1YY5 - chains A and B; structure by X-ray diffraction, 2.30 A resolution.

== Chain A (and B) ==
Molecule: FMS1 protein
Organism: Saccharomyces cerevisiae
Notes: EC 1.5.3.11; chain B of this document is another copy of the same molecule, construct and numbering; everything in this record applies to it too
UniProtKB: P50264 (FMS1_YEAST); numbering as in UniProt (aligned over 1-508)
Amino-acid sequence (513 residues; row label = number of the first residue in the row):
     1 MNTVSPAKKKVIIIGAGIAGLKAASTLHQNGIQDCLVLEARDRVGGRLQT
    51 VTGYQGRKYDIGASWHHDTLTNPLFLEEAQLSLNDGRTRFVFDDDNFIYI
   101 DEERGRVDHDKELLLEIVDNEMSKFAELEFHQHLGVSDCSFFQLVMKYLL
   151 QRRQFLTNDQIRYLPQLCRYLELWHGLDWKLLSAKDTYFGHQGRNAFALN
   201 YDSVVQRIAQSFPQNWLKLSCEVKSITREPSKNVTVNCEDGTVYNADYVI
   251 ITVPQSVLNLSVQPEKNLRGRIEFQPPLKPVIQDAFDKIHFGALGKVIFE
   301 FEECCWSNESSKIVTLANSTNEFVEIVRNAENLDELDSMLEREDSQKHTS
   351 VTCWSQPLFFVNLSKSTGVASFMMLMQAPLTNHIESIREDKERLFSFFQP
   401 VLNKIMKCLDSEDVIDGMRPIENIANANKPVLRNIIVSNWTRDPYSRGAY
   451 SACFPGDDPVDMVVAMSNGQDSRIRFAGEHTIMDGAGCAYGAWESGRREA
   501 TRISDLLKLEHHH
Not modelled in the structure: 1-5, 343-348, 456-459 (chain B: 1-7, 132-136, 343-348, 456-459, 510-513)
Construct notes: expression tag (509-513)
Disulfide bonds: Cys221-Cys238
Residues lining bound ligands: FAD (flavin-adenine dinucleotide): Ile14, Gly15, Ala16, Gly17, Ile18, Ala19, Leu38, Glu39, Ala40, Arg41, Gly46, Arg47, Leu48, Ile61, Gly62, Ala63, Ser64, Trp65, His67, Tyr201, Cys221, Glu222, Val223, Thr252, Val253, Pro254, Val257, Gly270, Ile272, Leu294, Gly295, Lys296, Trp440, Tyr445, Ala449, Tyr450, Gly478, Glu479, Gly487, Cys488, Ala489, Ala492

== Chain A / chain B interface ==
Pairs across the interface (61):
  Thr69(A) with Glu121(B); Arg152(B), hydrogen bond (backbone-side chain)
  Leu70(A) with Glu121(B); Lys124(B); Phe125(B); Leu128(B), hydrophobic; Arg152(B)
  Phe75(A) with Phe155(B), hydrophobic
  Ala79(A) with Gln154(B), hydrogen bond (backbone-side chain); Phe155(B), hydrophobic
  Leu83(A) with Gln154(B)
  Phe92(A) with Phe155(B), hydrophobic
  Asp94(A) with Leu114(B); Ile117(B)
  Asp95(A) with Leu114(B); Ile117(B)
  Asn96(A) with His109(B); Asp110(B); Leu114(B); Ile117(B)
  His109(A) with Asn96(B); His109(B)
  Asp110(A) with Asn96(B)
  Lys111(A) with Glu309(B); Lys365(B), hydrogen bond (backbone-side chain)
  Leu114(A) with Asp94(B); Asp95(B); Asn96(B)
  Ile117(A) with Asp95(B); Asn96(B); Arg194(B)
  Val118(A) with Arg194(B)
  Glu121(A) with Thr69(B); Leu70(B); Gly193(B); Arg194(B), salt bridge
  Lys124(A) with His191(B); Gln192(B)
  Phe125(A) with Leu70(B)
  Leu128(A) with Thr71(B); Gln192(B)
  Arg152(A) with Thr69(B), hydrogen bond (side chain-backbone); Leu70(B)
  Gln154(A) with Ala79(B), hydrogen bond (side chain-backbone); Leu83(B)
  Phe155(A) with Phe75(B), hydrophobic; Ala79(B), hydrophobic; Phe92(B), hydrophobic; Arg194(B), hydrogen bond (backbone-side chain)
  Leu156(A) with Arg194(B)
  Gly190(A) with Lys124(B), hydrogen bond (backbone-side chain)
  His191(A) with Lys124(B)
  Gln192(A) with Lys124(B); Leu128(B)
  Gly193(A) with Glu121(B)
  Arg194(A) with Val118(B); Glu121(B), salt bridge; Phe155(B), hydrogen bond (side chain-backbone); Leu156(B)
  Glu309(A) with Lys111(B)
  Lys365(A) with Lys111(B), hydrogen bond (side chain-backbone)
Other interface residues (no listed pair), chain A (36 interface residues in all): Thr71, Ser82, Phe90, Tyr148, Gln151, Gln160
Other interface residues (no listed pair), chain B (35 interface residues in all): Ser82, Phe90, Tyr148, Gln160, Gly190

== Summary ==
36 residues of chain A face 35 of chain B across their interface, with 9 hydrogen bonds and 2 salt bridges.
Polar contacts include Glu121(A)-Arg194(B), Thr69(A)-Arg152(B) and Ala79(A)-Gln154(B). Ligands of chain A:
flavin-adenine dinucleotide.
Chain A and chain B are both FMS1 protein (Saccharomyces cerevisiae); the structure, Crystal structure of
Fms1, a polyamine oxidase from Yeast, was determined by X-ray diffraction together with 1RSG from the same
study.
